Entry 7NAT (electron microscopy, 3.59 A resolution); this record covers chains A and P of the 22 polymer chains in the assembly.

# Chain A
Molecule: 16S rRNA
Organism: Escherichia coli (strain K12)
Sequence (1542 nucleotides; row label = number of the first residue in the row):
     1 AAAUUGAAGA GUUUGAUCAU GGCUCAGAUU GAACGCUGGC GGCAGGCCUA ACACAUGCAA
    61 GUCGAACGGU AACAGGAAGA AGCUUGCUUC UUUGCUGACG AGUGGCGGAC GGGUGAGUAA
   121 UGUCUGGGAA ACUGCCUGAU GGAGGGGGAU AACUACUGGA AACGGUAGCU AAUACCGCAU
   181 AACGUCGCAA GACCAAAGAG GGGGACCUUC GGGCCUCUUG CCAUCGGAUG UGCCCAGAUG
   241 GGAUUAGCUA GUAGGUGGGG UAACGGCUCA CCUAGGCGAC GAUCCCUAGC UGGUCUGAGA
   301 GGAUGACCAG CCACACUGGA ACUGAGACAC GGUCCAGACU CCUACGGGAG GCAGCAGUGG
   361 GGAAUAUUGC ACAAUGGGCG CAAGCCUGAU GCAGCCAUGC CGCGUGUAUG AAGAAGGCCU
   421 UCGGGUUGUA AAGUACUUUC AGCGGGGAGG AAGGGAGUAA AGUUAAUACC UUUGCUCAUU
   481 GACGUUACCC GCAGAAGAAG CACCGGCUAA CUCCGUGCCA GCAGCCXCGG UAAUACGGAG
   541 GGUGCAAGCG UUAAUCGGAA UUACUGGGCG UAAAGCGCAC GCAGGCGGUU UGUUAAGUCA
   601 GAUGUGAAAU CCCCGGGCUC AACCUGGGAA CUGCAUCUGA UACUGGCAAG CUUGAGUCUC
   661 GUAGAGGGGG GUAGAAUUCC AGGUGUAGCG GUGAAAUGCG UAGAGAUCUG GAGGAAUACC
   721 GGUGGCGAAG GCGGCCCCCU GGACGAAGAC UGACGCUCAG GUGCGAAAGC GUGGGGAGCA
   781 AACAGGAUUA GAUACCCUGG UAGUCCACGC CGUAAACGAU GUCGACUUGG AGGUUGUGCC
   841 CUUGAGGCGU GGCUUCCGGA GCUAACGCGU UAAGUCGACC GCCUGGGGAG UACGGCCGCA
   901 AGGUUAAAAC UCAAAUGAAU UGACGGGGGC CCGCACAAGC GGUGGAGCAU GUGGUUUAAU
   961 UCGAUGXAAC GCGAAGAACC UUACCUGGUC UUGACAUCCA CGGAAGUUUU CAGAGAUGAG
  1021 AAUGUGCCUU CGGGAACCGU GAGACAGGUG CUGCAUGGCU GUCGUCAGCU CGUGUUGUGA
  1081 AAUGUUGGGU UAAGUCCCGC AACGAGCGCA ACCCUUAUCC UUUGUUGCCA GCGGUCCGGC
  1141 CGGGAACUCA AAGGAGACUG CCAGUGAUAA ACUGGAGGAA GGUGGGGAUG ACGUCAAGUC
  1201 AUCAUGGCCC UUACGACCAG GGCUACACAC GUGCUACAAU GGCGCAUACA AAGAGAAGCG
  1261 ACCUCGCGAG AGCAAGCGGA CCUCAUAAAG UGCGUCGUAG UCCGGAUUGG AGUCUGCAAC
  1321 UCGACUCCAU GAAGUCGGAA UCGCUAGUAA UCGUGGAUCA GAAUGCCACG GUGAAUACGU
  1381 UCCCGGGCCU UGUACACACC GCCCGUXACA CCAUGGGAGU GGGUUGCAAA AGAAGUAGGU
  1441 AGCUUAACCU UCGGGAGGGC GCUUACCACU UUGUGAUUCA UGACUGGGGU GAAGUCGUAA
  1501 CAAGGUAACC GUAGGGGAAC CUGCGGUUGG AUCACCUCCU UA
Disordered / not traced: 1393-1502, 1541-1542
Modified residues: PSU (pseudouridine-5'-monophosphate) at position 516, G7M (N7-methyl-guanosine-5'-monophosphate) at position 527, 2MG (2N-methylguanosine-5'-monophosphate) at position 966, 5MC (5-methylcytidine-5'-monophosphate) at position 967, 2MG (2N-methylguanosine-5'-monophosphate) at position 1207, 4OC (4n,o2'-methylcytidine-5'-monophosphate) at position 1402, 5MC (5-methylcytidine-5'-monophosphate) at position 1407, UR3 (3-methyluridine-5'-monophoshate) at position 1498, 2MG (2N-methylguanosine-5'-monophosphate) at position 1516, MA6 (6N-dimethyladenosine-5'-monophoshate) at position 1518, MA6 (6N-dimethyladenosine-5'-monophoshate) at position 1519
Metal / ion sites: Mg2+ site 1 near G21 (its only coordinating residue here); Mg2+ site 2 near G41 (its only coordinating residue here); Mg2+ site 3: C48, G115; Mg2+ site 4 near A53 (its only coordinating residue here); Mg2+ site 5 near A59 (its only coordinating residue here); Mg2+ site 6: A109, G331; Mg2+ site 7 near G111 (its only coordinating residue here); Mg2+ site 8: G145, G177, A197; Mg2+ site 9 near A174 (its only coordinating residue here); Mg2+ site 10: G299, G558; Mg2+ site 11: A306, C307; Mg2+ site 12 near C328 (its only coordinating residue here); 30 more Mg2+ sites not listed

# Chain P
Molecule: 30S ribosomal protein S16
Organism: Escherichia coli (strain K12)
Reference sequence: P0A7T3 (RS16_ECOLI); numbering as in UniProt (aligned over 1-82)
Amino-acid sequence (82 residues; each row starts with the number of its first residue):
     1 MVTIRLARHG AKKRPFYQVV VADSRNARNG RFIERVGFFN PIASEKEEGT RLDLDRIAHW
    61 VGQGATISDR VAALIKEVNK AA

# Chain A / chain P interface
Contacting residue pairs (69):
  C43(A) - Ala11(P)  phosphate contact
  A44(A) - Ala11(P)  phosphate contact
  A44(A) - Lys12(P)  hydrogen bond to the phosphate
  C110(A) - Arg25(P)  hydrogen bond to the sugar
  G111(A) - Arg25(P)  sugar contact
  G134(A) - Met1(P)  hydrogen bond to the base
  G134(A) - Arg25(P)  hydrogen bond to the base
  C135(A) - Met1(P)  hydrogen bond to the base
  C136(A) - Met1(P)  sugar contact
  C136(A) - Gly64(P)  hydrogen bond to the sugar
  U137(A) - Gly64(P)  sugar contact
  G227(A) - Gln63(P)  base contact
  A228(A) - Gln63(P)  sugar contact
  U229(A) - Val2(P)  sugar contact
  U229(A) - Asp23(P)  sugar contact
  U229(A) - Ile33(P)  sugar contact
  G230(A) - Arg31(P)  salt bridge to the phosphate
  A309(A) - Asn29(P)  sugar contact
  A309(A) - Gly30(P)  phosphate contact
  A309(A) - Arg31(P)  phosphate contact
  G310(A) - Gly30(P)  phosphate contact
  G310(A) - Arg31(P)  hydrogen bond to the phosphate
  C311(A) - Arg31(P)  salt bridge to the phosphate
  A325(A) - Arg25(P)  base contact
  A374(A) - Tyr17(P)  hydrogen bond to the sugar
  A374(A) - Arg70(P)  hydrogen bond to the phosphate
  U375(A) - Leu6(P)  hydrogen bond to the sugar
  U375(A) - Tyr17(P)  sugar contact
  U375(A) - Arg28(P)  hydrogen bond to the base
  U375(A) - Arg70(P)  salt bridge to the phosphate
  G376(A) - Arg5(P)  phosphate contact
  G376(A) - Leu6(P)  hydrogen bond to the phosphate
  G376(A) - Arg28(P)  sugar contact
  G376(A) - Ser68(P)  hydrogen bond to the phosphate
  G376(A) - Arg70(P)  phosphate contact
  G377(A) - Thr3(P)  phosphate contact
  G377(A) - Arg5(P)  salt bridge to the phosphate
  G377(A) - Ser24(P)  sugar contact
  U390(A) - Arg28(P)  hydrogen bond to the sugar
  G391(A) - Arg8(P)  salt bridge to the phosphate
  G391(A) - Arg28(P)  salt bridge to the phosphate
  C392(A) - Arg8(P)  salt bridge to the phosphate
  C392(A) - Lys12(P)  phosphate contact
  C392(A) - Lys13(P)  hydrogen bond to the phosphate
  A393(A) - Lys12(P)  salt bridge to the phosphate
  A393(A) - Lys13(P)  salt bridge to the phosphate
  G449(A) - Ile42(P)  sugar contact
  A451(A) - Arg70(P)  salt bridge to the phosphate
  A452(A) - Arg70(P)  base contact
  A452(A) - Ala73(P)  sugar contact
  U473(A) - Lys76(P)  salt bridge to the phosphate
  G474(A) - Lys76(P)  salt bridge to the phosphate
  C483(A) - Lys13(P)  hydrogen bond to the sugar
  G616(A) - Glu47(P)  hydrogen bond to the sugar
  G617(A) - Arg14(P)  hydrogen bond to the sugar
  G617(A) - Lys46(P)  phosphate contact
  C618(A) - Arg14(P)  hydrogen bond to the sugar
  C618(A) - Lys46(P)  phosphate contact
  C623(A) - Ala11(P)  sugar contact
  C624(A) - Gly10(P)  hydrogen bond to the phosphate
  U625(A) - His9(P)  phosphate contact
  U625(A) - Gly10(P)  phosphate contact
  U625(A) - Phe16(P)  phosphate contact
  U625(A) - Gln18(P)  phosphate contact
  G626(A) - Gln18(P)  hydrogen bond to the phosphate
  G626(A) - Arg35(P)  salt bridge to the phosphate
  G626(A) - Arg51(P)  hydrogen bond to the sugar
  G627(A) - Arg35(P)  salt bridge to the phosphate
  G627(A) - Arg51(P)  salt bridge to the phosphate
Interface residues without a listed pair, chain A (41 interface residues in all): G112, G450, A608
Interface residues without a listed pair, chain P (43 interface residues in all): Pro15, Asn26, Ala27, Phe32, Phe38, Pro41, Trp60, Gly62, Val71

# Overview
Chain A and chain P form an interface of 41 and 43 residues respectively; the contacts include 22 hydrogen
bonds and 15 salt bridges. Among the polar pairs are G134(A)-Met1(P), G134(A)-Arg25(P) and C135(A)-Met1(P).
C48(A) and G115(A) form the Mg2+ site 3.
Here chain A is 16S rRNA and chain P is 30S ribosomal protein S16, both from Escherichia coli (strain K12).
Entry 7NAT (Bacterial 30S ribosomal subunit assembly complex state A (Consensus refinement)) was determined by
electron microscopy, deposited together with 7AF3, 7AF5, 7AF8, 7AFA, 7AFD, 7AFH and 17 further entries.
